PDB entry 7YWX | electron microscopy, 12.00 A resolution (very low resolution: no residue pairs are listed; an interface is given only as per-side residue counts) | chains J and E of the 27 polymer chains in the assembly

[Chain J]
Molecule: 171-nt DNA strand
Sequence (171 nucleotides; numbered -97 to 73; the number before each row is that of its first residue; numbers below 1 keep their minus sign (DC-97 is residue -97)):
   -97 CCGCTTTGAG GCCTTCGTTG GAAACGGGAA TATGTTCACA TAAAAACTAG ACAGAAGCAT
   -37 TCTCAGAAAC TTCTATGTGA TGTTTGCATT CAACTCATAG AGTTGAACAT TCCTTTTCAT
    23 AGAGCAGTTT TGAAACACTC TTTTTGTAGT ATCTGGAATT GGACATTTGG A
Disordered / not traced: 65-73

[Chain E]
Protein: Histone H3-like centromeric protein A
Organism: Homo sapiens
UniProtKB: P49450 (CENPA_HUMAN); residue numbers follow UniProt; this construct covers 1-140
Chain sequence (140 residues; row label = number of the first residue in the row):
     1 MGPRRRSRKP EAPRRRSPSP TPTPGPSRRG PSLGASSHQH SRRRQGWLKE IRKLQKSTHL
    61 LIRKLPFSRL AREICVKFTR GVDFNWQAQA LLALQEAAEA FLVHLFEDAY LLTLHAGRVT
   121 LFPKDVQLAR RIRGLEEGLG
Disordered / not traced: 1-45, 140
Curated features (UniProtKB/Swiss-Prot):
  - region: Gln39 to Leu54 (Important for flexibility of DNA ends that protrude from nucleosomes)
  - modified residue: Gly2 (N,N,N-trimethylglycine), Ser7 (Phosphoserine), Ser17 (Phosphoserine), Ser19 (Phosphoserine), Ser27 (Phosphoserine), Ser68 (Phosphoserine)
  - mutagenesis: Ser7 (S7A: Induces a delay at the terminal stage of cytokinesis and chromosome misalignment during mitosis due to a defect in kinetochore attachment to microtubules), Ser17 (S17A: Impaired mitotic chromosome congression and chromosome segregation; when associated with A-19), Ser19 (S19A: Impaired mitotic chromosome congression and chromosome segregation; when associated with A-17), Ser68 (S68A: No effect on interaction with HJURP. Impairs localization at centromeres; S68E/Q: Impairs interaction with HJURP, association with chromatin and localization at centromeres), Arg80 to Gly81 (Impairs retention at centromeres, but not targeting to centromeres), His104 (H104G: Reduces location at centromeres. Abolishes location at centromeres; when associated with C-112), Leu112 (L112C: No effect on location at centromeres. Abolishes location at centromeres; when associated with G-104)

[Interface between chain J and chain E]
At this resolution (12 A) residue pairs are not listed: 7 residues of chain J and 10 of chain E lie at the interface.

[In short]
Chain J and chain E form an interface of 7 and 10 residues respectively. Curated annotation (UniProt) lists 8
mutagenesis sites on chain E.
Chain J is a 171-nt DNA strand and chain E is Histone H3-like centromeric protein A (Homo sapiens); the
structure, Structure of the human CCAN CENP-A alpha-satellite complex, was determined by electron microscopy,
deposited together with 7PB4, 7PB8, 7PII, 7PKN, 7R5R, 7R5S, 7R5V and 7YYH.
